1OTT - chains A and C of the 6 polymer chains in the assembly; structure by X-ray diffraction, 3.00 A resolution.

Chain A:
Molecule: Voltage-gated ClC-type chloride channel eriC
Source organism: Escherichia coli
Reference sequence: P37019 (CLCA_ECOLI); residues 1-465 here = UniProt positions 1-465
Amino-acid sequence (465 residues; numbered 1 to 465; the number before each row is that of its first residue):
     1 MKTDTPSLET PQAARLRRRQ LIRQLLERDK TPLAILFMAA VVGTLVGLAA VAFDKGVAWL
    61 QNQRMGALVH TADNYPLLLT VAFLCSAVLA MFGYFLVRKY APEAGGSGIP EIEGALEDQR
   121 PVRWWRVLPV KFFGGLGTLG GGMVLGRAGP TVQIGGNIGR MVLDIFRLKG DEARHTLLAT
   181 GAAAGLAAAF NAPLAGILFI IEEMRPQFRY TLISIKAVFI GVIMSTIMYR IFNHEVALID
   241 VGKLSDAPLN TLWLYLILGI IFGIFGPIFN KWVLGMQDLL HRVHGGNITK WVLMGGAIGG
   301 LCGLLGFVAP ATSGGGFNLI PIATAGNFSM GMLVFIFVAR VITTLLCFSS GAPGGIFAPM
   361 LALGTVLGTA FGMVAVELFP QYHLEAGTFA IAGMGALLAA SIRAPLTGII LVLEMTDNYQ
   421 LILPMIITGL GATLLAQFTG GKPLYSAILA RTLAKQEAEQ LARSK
Unresolved in the structure: 1-16, 461-465
Differences from the reference sequence: engineered mutation A148 (Glu in P37019)
Curated features (UniProtKB/Swiss-Prot):
  - motif: G106 to P110 (Selectivity filter part_1), G146, R147, G149, P150 (Selectivity filter part_2), G355 to P359 (Selectivity filter part_3)
  - binding site (chloride): S107, I356, F357, Y445
  - site: E203 (Mediates proton transfer from the protein to the inner aqueous phase)
  - mutagenesis: S107 (S107A: Uncouples chloride transport from proton transport), E203 (E203A/G/Q/S/T: Abolishes proton transport, and reduces chloride transport; E203C/I/L/V: Abolishes proton and chloride transport; E203D/H: No effect on proton and chloride transport ...), Y445 (Y445A: Abolishes gating, permitting continuous rapid transit of chloride ions; when associated with A-148; Y445F/W: No effect; Y445L: Alters stoichiometry of proton/chloride exchange)

Chain C:
Molecule: Fab fragment (Heavy chain)
Source organism: Mus musculus
Notes: antibody fragment or engineered binder
Amino-acid sequence (222 residues; each row starts with the number of its first residue):
     1 EVRLLESGGG LVQPGGSLKL SCAASGFDYS RYWMSWVRQA PGKGLKWIGE INPVSSTINY
    61 TPSLKDKFII SRDNAKDTLY LQISKVRSED TALYYCARLY YGYGYWYFDV WGAGTTVTVS
   121 SAKTTPPSVY PLAPGSAAAA ASMVTLGCLV KGYFPEPVTV TWNSGSLAAG VHTFPAVLQA
   181 ALYTLSSSVT VPSSSWPSET VTCNVAHPAS STKVDKKIVP RA
Unresolved in the structure: 1
Cystine bridges: C22-C96, C148-C203

Interface between chain A and chain C:
Residue-residue contacts - 14 pairs, chain A then chain C:
  K243(A) - R31(C)
  D246(A) - Y101(C)
  P248(A) - Y101(C)  hydrophobic
  P248(A) - Y103(C)
  P248(A) - G104(C)
  L249(A) - Y103(C)  hydrogen bond (backbone-backbone)
  N250(A) - Y103(C)  hydrogen bond (backbone-backbone)
  N250(A) - G104(C)  hydrogen bond (side chain-backbone)
  N250(A) - Y105(C)
  Q381(A) - W106(C)
  Y382(A) - W106(C)
  H383(A) - W33(C)
  H383(A) - E50(C)  salt bridge
  H383(A) - W106(C)  hydrogen bond
Interface residues without a listed pair, chain A (10 interface residues in all): P380, L384
Interface residues without a listed pair, chain C (10 interface residues in all): N59, L99

In short:
Chain A and chain C each contribute 10 residues to their interface, with 4 hydrogen bonds and 1 salt bridge.
Polar contacts include H383(A)-E50(C), N250(A)-G104(C) and H383(A)-W106(C). Curated annotation (UniProt) lists
4 chloride-binding residues and 3 mutagenesis sites on chain A.
Chain A is Voltage-gated ClC-type chloride channel eriC (Escherichia coli) and chain C is Fab fragment (Heavy
chain) (Mus musculus); the structure, Structure of the Escherichia coli ClC Chloride channel E148A mutant and
Fab Complex, was determined by X-ray diffraction (same publication as 1OTS and 1OTU).
